Entry 7TFK (electron microscopy, 3.25 A resolution); this record covers chains C and D of the 9 polymer chains in the assembly.

# Chain C
Molecule: Replication factor C subunit 3
Organism: Saccharomyces cerevisiae
UniProtKB: P38629 (RFC3_YEAST); numbering as in UniProt (aligned over 1-340)
Amino-acid sequence (340 residues; each row starts with the number of its first residue):
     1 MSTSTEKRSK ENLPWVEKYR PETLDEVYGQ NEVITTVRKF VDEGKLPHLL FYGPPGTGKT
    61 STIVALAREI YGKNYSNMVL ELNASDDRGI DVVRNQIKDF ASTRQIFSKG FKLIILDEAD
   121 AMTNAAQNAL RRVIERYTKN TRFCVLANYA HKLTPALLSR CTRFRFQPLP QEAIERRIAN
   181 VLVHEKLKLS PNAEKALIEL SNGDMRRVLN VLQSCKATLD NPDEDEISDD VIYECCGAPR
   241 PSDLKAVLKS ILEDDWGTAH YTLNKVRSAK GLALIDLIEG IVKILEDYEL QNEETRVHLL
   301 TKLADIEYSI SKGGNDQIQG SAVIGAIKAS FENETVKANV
Unresolved in the structure: 1-6, 336-340
Residues lining bound ligands:
  - ATP-gamma-S (AGS; phosphothiophosphoric acid-adenylate ester), molecule 1: Val16, Tyr19, Arg20, Pro21, Glu26, Val27, Tyr28, Pro55, Gly56, Thr57, Gly58, Lys59, Thr60, Ser61, Asp117, Asn148, Leu169, Arg177, Met205, Arg206
  - ATP-gamma-S (AGS), molecule 2: Arg131, Arg132, Ala156, Arg160
Swiss-Prot annotation at these positions:
  - binding site (ATP): Val16 to Tyr19, Arg20, Tyr28, Gly53 to Ser61, Asn148, Arg206
  - modified residue: Ser2 (N-acetylserine)

# Chain D
Molecule: Replication factor C subunit 2
Organism: Saccharomyces cerevisiae
UniProtKB: P40348 (RFC2_YEAST); numbering as in UniProt (aligned over 1-353)
Amino-acid sequence (353 residues; numbered 1 to 353; the number before each row is that of its first residue):
     1 MFEGFGPNKK RKISKLAAEQ SLAQQPWVEK YRPKNLDEVT AQDHAVTVLK KTLKSANLPH
    61 MLFYGPPGTG KTSTILALTK ELYGPDLMKS RILELNASDE RGISIVREKV KNFARLTVSK
   121 PSKHDLENYP CPPYKIIILD EADSMTADAQ SALRRTMETY SGVTRFCLIC NYVTRIIDPL
   181 ASRCSKFRFK ALDASNAIDR LRFISEQENV KCDDGVLERI LDISAGDLRR GITLLQSASK
   241 GAQYLGDGKN ITSTQVEELA GVVPHDILIE IVEKVKSGDF DEIKKYVNTF MKSGWSAASV
   301 VNQLHEYYIT NDNFDTNFKN QISWLLFTTD SRLNNGTNEH IQLLNLLVKI SQL
Unresolved in the structure: 1-22
Bound ions: Mg2+: Thr72 (together with ATP-gamma-S)
Residues lining bound ligands:
  - ATP-gamma-S (AGS; phosphothiophosphoric acid-adenylate ester), molecule 1: Val28, Tyr31, Arg32, Pro33, Glu38, Val39, Thr40, Ala41, Gln42, Pro66, Pro67, Gly68, Thr69, Gly70, Lys71, Thr72, Ser73, Asn171, Leu192, Arg200, Leu228, Arg229, Ile232
  - ATP-gamma-S (AGS), molecule 2: Arg154, Arg155, Glu158, Pro179, Arg183
Swiss-Prot annotation at these positions:
  - binding site (ATP): Val28, Arg32, Gly65 to Ser73, Asn171, Arg229
  - modified residue: Met1 (N-acetylmethionine)

# Interface between chain C and chain D
Pairs across the interface (101):
  Lys7(C) - Val118(D)
  Lys7(C) - Pro133(D)
  Lys7(C) - Gly162(D)
  Arg8(C) - Cys131(D)  hydrogen bond (side chain-backbone)
  Arg8(C) - Pro133(D)
  Asn12(C) - Ala56(D)
  Asn12(C) - Pro133(D)
  Asn12(C) - Tyr134(D)
  Asn12(C) - Arg165(D)  hydrogen bond (backbone-side chain)
  Leu13(C) - Asn57(D)
  Leu13(C) - Ser161(D)
  Leu13(C) - Gly162(D)
  Leu13(C) - Arg165(D)
  Pro14(C) - Leu58(D)
  Pro14(C) - Pro59(D)  hydrophobic
  Pro14(C) - Ser161(D)
  Pro14(C) - Arg165(D)
  Trp15(C) - Asn57(D)
  Glu17(C) - Glu158(D)
  Glu17(C) - Ser161(D)
  Arg20(C) - Glu158(D)
  Pro55(C) - Pro179(D)  hydrophobic
  Thr60(C) - Arg155(D)  hydrogen bond
  Asn83(C) - Arg155(D)
  Ala84(C) - Arg107(D)
  Ala84(C) - Ala152(D)
  Ser85(C) - Arg107(D)
  Ser85(C) - Lys111(D)
  Ser85(C) - Ala152(D)  hydrogen bond (side chain-backbone)
  Ser85(C) - Arg155(D)
  Ser85(C) - Thr156(D)  hydrogen bond
  Asp86(C) - Arg107(D)
  Asp87(C) - Arg107(D)
  Asp117(C) - Arg155(D)  salt bridge
  Glu118(C) - Ser151(D)
  Glu118(C) - Arg154(D)
  Glu118(C) - Arg155(D)
  Asn148(C) - Arg154(D)
  Asn148(C) - Pro179(D)
  Tyr149(C) - Pro179(D)
  Asp204(C) - Ser182(D)  hydrogen bond
  Arg206(C) - Glu158(D)  salt bridge
  Arg206(C) - Ser182(D)
  Arg206(C) - Arg183(D)
  Arg207(C) - Lys186(D)
  Asn210(C) - Pro59(D)
  Asn210(C) - Ser182(D)
  Asn210(C) - Cys184(D)  hydrogen bond (side chain-backbone)
  Asn210(C) - Ser185(D)
  Gln213(C) - Asn57(D)  hydrogen bond (side chain-backbone)
  Gln213(C) - Pro59(D)
  Ser214(C) - Val48(D)
  Ser214(C) - Ser185(D)  hydrogen bond
  Ser214(C) - Phe187(D)
  Lys216(C) - Asn57(D)
  Ala217(C) - Thr47(D)
  Ala217(C) - Val48(D)
  Ala217(C) - Lys51(D)
  Ala217(C) - Thr52(D)
  Thr218(C) - Val48(D)
  Leu219(C) - Lys51(D)
  Asp220(C) - Lys51(D)
  Glu234(C) - His44(D)
  Cys235(C) - His44(D)
  Gly237(C) - Arg188(D)  hydrogen bond (backbone-side chain)
  Trp256(C) - Ile309(D)
  Trp256(C) - Thr316(D)
  Trp256(C) - Lys319(D)
  Trp256(C) - Asn320(D)  hydrogen bond
  Trp256(C) - Ser323(D)
  His260(C) - His305(D)
  His260(C) - Ile309(D)
  Ser268(C) - Asp193(D)
  Ser268(C) - Ser195(D)
  Lys270(C) - Lys190(D)  hydrogen bond (backbone-side chain)
  Gly271(C) - Arg188(D)  hydrogen bond (backbone-side chain)
  Gly271(C) - Lys190(D)
  Leu272(C) - Arg188(D)
  Ala273(C) - Arg188(D)
  Asp276(C) - Arg188(D)
  Lys302(C) - Trp324(D)
  Asp305(C) - Phe327(D)
  Ile306(C) - Phe327(D)  hydrophobic
  Ser309(C) - Phe327(D)
  Ser311(C) - Tyr172(D)
  Ser311(C) - Thr174(D)
  Lys312(C) - Tyr172(D)
  Lys312(C) - Asn335(D)  hydrogen bond
  Gly313(C) - Asn334(D)  hydrogen bond (backbone-side chain)
  Gly314(C) - Asn334(D)
  Asn315(C) - Asp330(D)
  Gln317(C) - His305(D)
  Ile318(C) - Val301(D)  hydrophobic
  Ser321(C) - His305(D)  hydrogen bond
  Ser321(C) - Ser323(D)
  Ala322(C) - Phe327(D)  hydrophobic
  Gly325(C) - Ser323(D)
  Lys328(C) - Thr316(D)
  Lys328(C) - Asn320(D)
  Glu332(C) - Thr316(D)
  Glu332(C) - Asn320(D)  hydrogen bond
Interface residues without a listed pair, chain C (65 interface residues in all): Glu11, Lys59, Ala121, Cys236, Gly257, Gln319, Ala326, Ala329
Interface residues without a listed pair, chain D (60 interface residues in all): His60, Tyr64, Pro132, Asp178, Asn196, Ala225, Ala298, Asn302, Asn317, Leu326, Ser331

# Summary
65 residues of chain C face 60 of chain D across their interface; the contacts include 17 hydrogen bonds and 2
salt bridges. Polar contacts include Asp117(C)-Arg155(D), Arg206(C)-Glu158(D) and Arg8(C)-Cys131(D). One
ATP-gamma-S molecule is bound between chain C and chain D.
Chain C is Replication factor C subunit 3 and chain D is Replication factor C subunit 2, both from
Saccharomyces cerevisiae; the structure, Atomic model of S. cerevisiae clamp loader RFC bound to two DNA
molecules, one at the ..., was determined by electron microscopy, deposited together with 7TFH, 7TFI, 7TFJ and
7TFL.
